Entry 6PDL (X-ray diffraction, 2.70 A resolution); this record covers chains A and B.

# Chain A
Name: Attachment glycoprotein
Source organism: Hendra henipavirus
UniProt: F4YH71 (F4YH71_9MONO); numbering as in UniProt (aligned over 171-604)
Sequence (441 residues; each row starts with the number of its first residue):
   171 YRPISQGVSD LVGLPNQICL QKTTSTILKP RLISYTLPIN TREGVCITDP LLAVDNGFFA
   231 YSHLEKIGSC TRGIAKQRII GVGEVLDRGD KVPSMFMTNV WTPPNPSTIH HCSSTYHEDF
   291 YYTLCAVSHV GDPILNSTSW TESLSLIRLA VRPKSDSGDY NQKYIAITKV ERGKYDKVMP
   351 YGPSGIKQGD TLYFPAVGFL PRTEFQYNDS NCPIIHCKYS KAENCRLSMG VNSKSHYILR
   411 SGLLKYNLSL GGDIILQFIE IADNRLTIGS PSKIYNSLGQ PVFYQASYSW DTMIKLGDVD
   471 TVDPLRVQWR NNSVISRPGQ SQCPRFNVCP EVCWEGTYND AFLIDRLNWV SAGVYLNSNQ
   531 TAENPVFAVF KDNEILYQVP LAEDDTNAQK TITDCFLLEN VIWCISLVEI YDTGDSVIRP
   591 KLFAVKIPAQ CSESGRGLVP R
Disordered / not traced: 171-173, 205-212, 603-611
Construct notes: expression tag (605-611)
Cystine bridges: Cys216-Cys240, Cys282-Cys295, Cys382-Cys395, Cys387-Cys499, Cys493-Cys503, Cys565-Cys574
Covalently attached groups: N-acetylglucosamine (NAG) linked to Asn306, Asn378, Asn417, Asn481; glycan linked to Asn529
What the authors report for this chain:
  - mutagenesis - Q490A, E501A, W504A, E505A, G506A, Y581A: decreased binding to ephrin-B3
  - mutagenesis - Q559A: unchanged binding to HeV-F
  - mutagenesis - I588A: increased binding to HeV-F
  - mutagenesis - E501A, I588A: unchanged binding to Ephrin-B2 (chain B)
  - mutagenesis - N402A, E533A: decreased expression in response to pseudotyped virus preparations

# Chain B
Name: Ephrin-B2
Source organism: Homo sapiens
UniProt: P52799 (EFNB2_HUMAN); numbering as in UniProt (aligned over 27-167)
Sequence (141 residues; row label = number of the first residue in the row):
    27 SIVLEPIYWN SSNSKFLPGQ GLVLYPQIGD KLDIICPKVD SKTVGQYEYY KVYMVDKDQA
    87 DRCTIKKENT PLLNCAKPDQ DIKFTIKFQE FSPNLWGLEF QKNKDYYIIS TSNGSLEGLD
   147 NQEGGVCQTR AMKILMKVGQ D
Disordered / not traced: 66-71, 93-94
Cystine bridges: Cys62-Cys101, Cys89-Cys153
Covalently attached groups: N-acetylglucosamine (NAG) linked to Asn139
Curated features (UniProtKB/Swiss-Prot):
  - glycosylation (N-linked (GlcNAc...) asparagine): Asn36, Asn139
  - mutagenesis: Leu121 to Trp122 (Complete loss of Nipah protein G binding)
What the authors report for this chain:
  - post-translational modification sites: Asn36, Asn139
  - conformationally variable residues (side-chain flip): Trp122
  - contacts within the chain: Trp122-Leu124 (hydrophobic contact)

# Chain A / chain B interface
Pairs across the interface (56):
  Ser239(A) - Glu116(B)
  Ser239(A) - Gln127(B)
  Cys240(A) - Glu116(B)  hydrogen bond (backbone-side chain)
  Thr241(A) - Gly123(B)
  Arg242(A) - Trp122(B)  hydrogen bond (side chain-backbone)
  Arg242(A) - Gly123(B)
  Leu305(A) - Trp122(B)  hydrophobic
  Lys388(A) - Asp105(B)  salt bridge
  Tyr389(A) - Lys103(B)
  Tyr389(A) - Pro104(B)
  Tyr389(A) - Asp105(B)  hydrogen bond (side chain-backbone)
  Tyr389(A) - Gln106(B)
  Val401(A) - Trp122(B)
  Tyr458(A) - Leu121(B)  hydrophobic
  Pro488(A) - Pro119(B)
  Gly489(A) - Pro119(B)
  Gln490(A) - Phe110(B)
  Gln490(A) - Pro119(B)
  Gln490(A) - Asn120(B)  hydrogen bond
  Gln490(A) - Leu124(B)
  Ser491(A) - Leu98(B)
  Ser491(A) - Leu99(B)
  Ser491(A) - Ile108(B)
  Ser491(A) - Lys109(B)
  Gln492(A) - Asn100(B)
  Glu501(A) - Lys103(B)  salt bridge
  Trp504(A) - Leu121(B)
  Trp504(A) - Trp122(B)
  Glu505(A) - Pro119(B)
  Glu505(A) - Leu121(B)
  Gly506(A) - Pro119(B)  hydrogen bond (backbone-backbone)
  Gly506(A) - Leu121(B)
  Gln530(A) - Lys109(B)  hydrogen bond (side chain-backbone)
  Gln530(A) - Phe110(B)
  Gln530(A) - Thr111(B)
  Gln530(A) - Pro119(B)
  Thr531(A) - Lys113(B)
  Ala532(A) - Gln115(B)  hydrogen bond (backbone-side chain)
  Ala532(A) - Phe117(B)  hydrophobic
  Ala532(A) - Ser118(B)
  Glu533(A) - Lys57(B)  salt bridge
  Glu533(A) - Lys113(B)  salt bridge
  Asp555(A) - Lys113(B)  hydrogen bond (backbone-side chain)
  Asn557(A) - Lys113(B)  hydrogen bond
  Asn557(A) - Gln115(B)  hydrogen bond
  Ala558(A) - Phe117(B)
  Gln559(A) - Phe117(B)
  Gln559(A) - Ser118(B)
  Glu579(A) - Phe117(B)
  Ile580(A) - Phe117(B)
  Tyr581(A) - Gln115(B)
  Tyr581(A) - Glu116(B)  hydrogen bond (side chain-backbone)
  Tyr581(A) - Phe117(B)  hydrophobic
  Thr583(A) - Gly55(B)
  Ile588(A) - Glu116(B)
  Ile588(A) - Phe117(B)  hydrophobic
Other interface residues (no listed pair), chain A (34 interface residues in all): Gly238, Asn402, Thr507
Other interface residues (no listed pair), chain B (29 interface residues in all): Ile54, Ala102, Ile112, Glu125
From the paper, about this interface:
  - specific contacts: Cys240(A)-Phe117(B), Leu305(A)-Trp122(B), Lys388(A)-Asp105(B) (salt bridge), Val401(A)-Trp122(B), Asn402(A)-Trp122(B), Tyr458(A)-Leu121(B), Pro488(A)-Pro119(B), Gly489(A)-Pro119(B), Gln490(A)-Pro119(B), Glu501(A)-Lys103(B) (salt bridge), Trp504(A)-Leu121(B), Trp504(A)-Trp122(B), Glu505(A)-Pro119(B), Glu505(A)-Leu121(B), Gly506(A)-Pro119(B), Gly506(A)-Leu121(B), Thr507(A)-Pro119(B), Gln530(A)-Pro119(B), Thr531(A)-Pro119(B), Ala532(A)-Pro119(B), Glu533(A)-Lys113(B) (salt bridge), Asn557(A)-Phe117(B), Ala558(A)-Phe117(B), Gln559(A)-Phe117(B), Glu579(A)-Phe117(B), Ile580(A)-Phe117(B), Tyr581(A)-Phe117(B), Ile588(A)-Phe117(B)
  - interface residues, chain B: Phe117(B), Pro119(B), Leu121(B), Trp122(B)

# Overview
34 residues of chain A and 29 residues of chain B are in contact, with 11 hydrogen bonds and 4 salt bridges.
Polar pairs include Lys388(A)-Asp105(B), Glu501(A)-Lys103(B) and Glu533(A)-Lys57(B). The authors report
contacts between Cys240(A) and Phe117(B), Leu305(A) and Trp122(B) and Val401(A) and Trp122(B) among others;
salt bridges between Lys388(A) and Asp105(B), Glu501(A) and Lys103(B) and Glu533(A) and Lys113(B). The paper
reports that Q490A, E501A and W504A of chain A, among others, reduce binding to ephrin-B3; interface residues
Phe117(B), Pro119(B) and Leu121(B) among others; 10 substitutions were tested in all.
Chain A is Attachment glycoprotein (Hendra henipavirus) and chain B is Ephrin-B2 (Homo sapiens); the
structure, Crystal Structure of Hendra Virus Attachment G Glycoprotein in Complex with Receptor Ephrin-B2, was
determined by X-ray diffraction (same publication as 6PD4).
